4I8T - chains A and B of the 4 polymer chains in the assembly; structure by X-ray diffraction, 3.00 A resolution.

# Chain A (and B)
Protein: Regulatory protein
From: Enterobacter sp
Notes: chain B of this document is another copy of the same molecule, construct and numbering; everything in this record applies to it too
UniProt: Q8GGH0 (Q8GGH0_9ENTR); residue numbers follow UniProt; this construct covers 1-79
Chain sequence (82 residues; numbered -2 to 79; the number before each row is that of its first residue; numbers below 1 keep their minus sign (Gly-2 is residue -2)):
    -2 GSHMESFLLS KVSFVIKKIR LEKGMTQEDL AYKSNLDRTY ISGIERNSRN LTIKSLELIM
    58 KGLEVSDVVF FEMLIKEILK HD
Not modelled in the structure: -2 to 2, 78-79 (chain B: -2 to 1, 77-79)
Differences from the reference sequence: expression tag (-2 to 0)

# How chain A and chain B interact
Residue-residue contacts - 30 pairs, chain A then chain B:
  Phe4(A) with Glu54(B); Asp64(B)
  Leu5(A) with Ile50(B), hydrophobic; Glu54(B), hydrogen bond (backbone-side chain)
  Leu6(A) with Lys51(B)
  Asn47(A) with Thr49(B), hydrogen bond; Ile50(B); Lys51(B)
  Leu48(A) with Thr49(B); Ile50(B), hydrogen bond (backbone-backbone)
  Thr49(A) with Asn47(B), hydrogen bond; Leu48(B), hydrogen bond (side chain-backbone)
  Ile50(A) with Leu5(B), hydrophobic; Leu48(B), hydrogen bond (backbone-backbone); Ile50(B), hydrophobic
  Lys51(A) with Asn47(B)
  Glu54(A) with Phe4(B); Leu5(B)
  Met57(A) with Leu5(B), hydrophobic
  Asp64(A) with Phe4(B)
  Val65(A) with Ile72(B), hydrophobic
  Phe68(A) with Leu71(B), hydrophobic; Ile72(B), hydrophobic
  Glu69(A) with Ile72(B)
  Leu71(A) with Phe68(B), hydrophobic
  Ile72(A) with Val65(B), hydrophobic; Phe68(B), hydrophobic; Glu69(B)
  Ile75(A) with Val65(B), hydrophobic
  Leu76(A) with Val65(B), hydrophobic
Interface residues without a listed pair, chain A (19 interface residues in all): Leu53
Interface residues without a listed pair, chain B (18 interface residues in all): Leu6, Met57, Ile75, Leu76

# Summary
19 residues of chain A and 18 residues of chain B are in contact, with 6 hydrogen bonds. Polar contacts
include Leu5(A)-Glu54(B), Asn47(A)-Thr49(B) and Thr49(A)-Leu48(B).
Both chains are Regulatory protein (Enterobacter sp). Entry 4I8T (C.Esp1396I bound to a 19 base pair DNA
duplex) was determined by X-ray diffraction (same publication as 4IWR).
